Entry 2I6U (X-ray diffraction, 2.20 A resolution); this record covers chains A and C of the 3 polymer chains in the assembly.

Chain A (and C):
Molecule: Ornithine carbamoyltransferase
From: Mycobacterium tuberculosis
Notes: EC 2.1.3.3; chain C of this document is another copy of the same molecule, construct and numbering; everything in this record applies to it too
UniProtKB: P0A5M8 (OTC_MYCTU); residue numbers follow UniProt; this construct covers 2-307
Chain sequence (307 residues; each row starts with the number of its first residue):
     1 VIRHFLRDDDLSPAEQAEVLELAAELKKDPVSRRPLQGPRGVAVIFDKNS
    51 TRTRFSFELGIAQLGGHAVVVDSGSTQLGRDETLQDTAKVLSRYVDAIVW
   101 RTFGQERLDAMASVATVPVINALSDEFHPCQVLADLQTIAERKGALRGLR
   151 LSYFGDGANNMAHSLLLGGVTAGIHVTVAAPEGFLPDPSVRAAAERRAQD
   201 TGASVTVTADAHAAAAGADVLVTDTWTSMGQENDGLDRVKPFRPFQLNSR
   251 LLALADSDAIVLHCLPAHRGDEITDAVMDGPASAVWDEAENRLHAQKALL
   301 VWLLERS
Residues lining bound ligands:
  - phosphoric acid mono(formamide)ester (CP): Asn49, Ser50, Thr51, Arg52, Thr53, Arg101, His128, Gln131, Cys264, Leu265, Pro266, Arg292
  - norvaline (NVA): Arg101, Leu123, His128, Asn159, Asn160, Met161, Asp224, Thr225, Ser228, Met229, Cys264, Leu265, Pro266

Chain A / chain C interface:
Contacting residue pairs (55; chain A residue first):
  Val31(A) - Gly38(C)
  Arg34(A) - Gly38(C)  hydrogen bond (side chain-backbone)
  Arg34(A) - Pro39(C)
  Asn49(A) - Gly74(C)
  Asn49(A) - Ser75(C)
  Asn49(A) - Thr76(C)
  Asn49(A) - Gln77(C)  hydrogen bond (backbone-side chain)
  Asn49(A) - Arg80(C)
  Ser50(A) - Ser75(C)  hydrogen bond (backbone-backbone)
  Ser50(A) - Thr76(C)
  Thr51(A) - Thr76(C)
  Thr51(A) - Gln77(C)  hydrogen bond (side chain-backbone)
  Arg52(A) - Gln77(C)
  Arg52(A) - Glu82(C)  salt bridge
  Arg52(A) - Val90(C)
  Arg52(A) - Tyr94(C)
  Arg54(A) - Val69(C)
  Arg54(A) - Val70(C)  hydrogen bond (side chain-backbone)
  Arg54(A) - Val71(C)
  Phe55(A) - Ala43(C)  hydrophobic
  Phe55(A) - Val69(C)  hydrophobic
  Phe55(A) - Leu91(C)  hydrophobic
  Phe55(A) - Tyr94(C)  hydrophobic
  Phe55(A) - Val95(C)  hydrophobic
  Ser56(A) - Tyr94(C)
  Glu58(A) - His67(C)  salt bridge
  Glu58(A) - Ala68(C)
  Glu58(A) - Val69(C)
  Leu59(A) - Gly41(C)
  Leu59(A) - Val69(C)  hydrophobic
  Leu59(A) - Tyr94(C)
  Leu59(A) - Val95(C)  hydrophobic
  Ala62(A) - Pro39(C)
  Gln63(A) - Pro39(C)  hydrogen bond (side chain-backbone)
  Asp72(A) - Ser75(C)
  Arg101(A) - Gln77(C)
  Thr227(A) - Arg80(C)
  Met229(A) - Gln77(C)
  Met229(A) - Arg80(C)
  Leu265(A) - Val90(C)  hydrophobic
  Pro266(A) - Gln77(C)
  Pro266(A) - Arg80(C)
  Pro266(A) - Glu82(C)
  Arg269(A) - Asp86(C)  salt bridge
  Met278(A) - Asp86(C)
  Trp286(A) - Asp86(C)
  Trp286(A) - Lys89(C)
  Trp286(A) - Val90(C)  hydrophobic
  Trp286(A) - Arg93(C)
  Asp287(A) - Arg93(C)  salt bridge
  Ala289(A) - Val90(C)  hydrophobic
  Ala289(A) - Tyr94(C)  hydrogen bond (backbone-side chain)
  Glu290(A) - Arg93(C)  salt bridge
  Glu290(A) - Tyr94(C)
  Arg292(A) - Tyr94(C)
Other interface residues (no listed pair), chain A (29 interface residues in all): Ser228, Asp279, Leu293
Other interface residues (no listed pair), chain C (25 interface residues in all): Arg40, Leu78, Gly79

Summary:
The interface between chain A and chain C involves 29 residues on one side and 25 on the other, with 7
hydrogen bonds and 5 salt bridges. Among the polar pairs are Arg52(A)-Glu82(C), Glu58(A)-His67(C) and
Arg269(A)-Asp86(C). Chain A binds phosphoric acid mono(formamide)ester and norvaline.
Chain A and chain C are both Ornithine carbamoyltransferase (Mycobacterium tuberculosis); the structure,
Crystal Structure of Ornithine Carbamoyltransferase complexed with Carbamoyl Phosphate and L-Norvaline from
Mycobacterium tuberculosis (Rv1656) at ..., was determined by X-ray diffraction (same publication as 2P2G).
